8FWG - chains n5 and o5 of the 165 polymer chains in the assembly; structure by electron microscopy, 3.45 A resolution.

== Chain n5 (and o5) ==
Protein: Major capsid protein, gp9
Organism: Agrobacterium phage Milano
Notes: chain o5 of this document is another copy of the same molecule, construct and numbering; everything in this record applies to it too
UniProtKB: A0A482MFS6 (A0A482MFS6_9CAUD); residues 1-465 here = UniProt positions 1-465
Amino-acid sequence (465 residues; numbered 1 to 465; the number before each row is that of its first residue):
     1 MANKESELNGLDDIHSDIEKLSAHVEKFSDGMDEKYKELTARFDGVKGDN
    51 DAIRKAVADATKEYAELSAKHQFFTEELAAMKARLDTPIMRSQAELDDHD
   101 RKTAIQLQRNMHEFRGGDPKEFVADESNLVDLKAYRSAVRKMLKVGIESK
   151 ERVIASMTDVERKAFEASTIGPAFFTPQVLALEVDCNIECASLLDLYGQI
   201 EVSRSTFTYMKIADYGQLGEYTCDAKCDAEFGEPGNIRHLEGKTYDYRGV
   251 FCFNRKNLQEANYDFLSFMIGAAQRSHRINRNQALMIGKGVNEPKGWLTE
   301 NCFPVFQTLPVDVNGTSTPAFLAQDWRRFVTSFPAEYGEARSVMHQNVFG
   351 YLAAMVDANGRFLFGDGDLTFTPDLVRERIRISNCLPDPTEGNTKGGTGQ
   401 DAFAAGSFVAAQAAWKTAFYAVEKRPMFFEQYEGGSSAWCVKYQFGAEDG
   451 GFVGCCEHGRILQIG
Not modelled in the structure: 1-165, 465
Cystine bridges: C190-C385, C302-C456

== How chain n5 and chain o5 interact ==
Pairs across the interface - 101 pairs, chain n5 then chain o5:
  I200(n5) - L180(o5)  hydrophobic
  I200(n5) - L182(o5)  hydrophobic
  V202(n5) - Q178(o5)
  R204(n5) - T176(o5)
  R204(n5) - Q178(o5)
  T206(n5) - P177(o5)
  T206(n5) - Q178(o5)  hydrogen bond (backbone-backbone)
  F207(n5) - Q178(o5)
  F207(n5) - L180(o5)  hydrophobic
  T208(n5) - P177(o5)
  T208(n5) - Q178(o5)  hydrogen bond (backbone-backbone)
  T208(n5) - V179(o5)
  T208(n5) - L180(o5)  hydrogen bond (backbone-backbone)
  Y209(n5) - L180(o5)  hydrophobic
  Y209(n5) - L182(o5)
  M210(n5) - L182(o5)
  M210(n5) - E183(o5)
  M210(n5) - V184(o5)
  K211(n5) - V184(o5)
  I212(n5) - E183(o5)
  I212(n5) - V184(o5)  hydrogen bond (backbone-backbone)
  I212(n5) - D185(o5)
  I212(n5) - Y263(o5)
  A213(n5) - N187(o5)  hydrogen bond (backbone-side chain)
  D214(n5) - N187(o5)
  D214(n5) - F268(o5)
  Y215(n5) - N187(o5)
  Y215(n5) - A272(o5)  hydrophobic
  Y215(n5) - R275(o5)
  G216(n5) - A272(o5)
  L218(n5) - Y247(o5)
  L218(n5) - F251(o5)  hydrophobic
  L218(n5) - A272(o5)
  L218(n5) - S276(o5)  hydrogen bond (backbone-side chain)
  L218(n5) - F445(o5)  hydrophobic
  G219(n5) - Y247(o5)
  G219(n5) - N280(o5)  hydrogen bond (backbone-side chain)
  E220(n5) - Y247(o5)
  E220(n5) - R248(o5)
  Y221(n5) - D246(o5)
  Y221(n5) - Y247(o5)  hydrophobic
  Y221(n5) - N280(o5)  hydrogen bond (side chain-backbone)
  Y221(n5) - R281(o5)  hydrogen bond (side chain-backbone)
  Y221(n5) - A284(o5)  hydrophobic
  Y221(n5) - N292(o5)
  Y221(n5) - E293(o5)
  T222(n5) - D246(o5)
  T222(n5) - R248(o5)
  C223(n5) - D246(o5)
  D224(n5) - D246(o5)
  A229(n5) - G249(o5)
  A229(n5) - V250(o5)  hydrophobic
  E230(n5) - G249(o5)
  E230(n5) - V250(o5)  hydrogen bond (backbone-backbone)
  F231(n5) - V250(o5)
  P234(n5) - M269(o5)
  I237(n5) - Y263(o5)
  I237(n5) - F268(o5)  hydrophobic
  Q324(n5) - A354(o5)  hydrogen bond (side chain-backbone)
  Q324(n5) - F362(o5)
  W326(n5) - L369(o5)
  R327(n5) - A353(o5)  hydrogen bond (side chain-backbone)
  R327(n5) - F362(o5)
  R327(n5) - F364(o5)  hydrogen bond (side chain-backbone)
  R327(n5) - G365(o5)  hydrogen bond (side chain-backbone)
  R327(n5) - L369(o5)
  R327(n5) - T370(o5)  hydrogen bond (side chain-backbone)
  R327(n5) - F371(o5)
  R328(n5) - G350(o5)
  R328(n5) - Y351(o5)
  R328(n5) - A354(o5)
  R328(n5) - T390(o5)
  R328(n5) - N393(o5)
  T331(n5) - T370(o5)
  S332(n5) - N393(o5)
  F333(n5) - Q346(o5)
  P334(n5) - Q346(o5)
  A335(n5) - Q346(o5)  hydrogen bond (backbone-side chain)
  E336(n5) - I188(o5)
  E336(n5) - C190(o5)
  E336(n5) - N384(o5)
  Y337(n5) - I188(o5)  hydrophobic
  D357(n5) - N359(o5)
  D357(n5) - R361(o5)  salt bridge
  A358(n5) - N359(o5)  hydrogen bond (backbone-backbone)
  N359(n5) - N359(o5)  hydrogen bond
  R361(n5) - R361(o5)
  F362(n5) - R361(o5)  hydrogen bond (backbone-side chain)
  L363(n5) - G360(o5)
  L363(n5) - R361(o5)  hydrogen bond (backbone-side chain)
  L363(n5) - G367(o5)
  F364(n5) - G367(o5)
  F364(n5) - D368(o5)
  F364(n5) - L369(o5)
  D366(n5) - R361(o5)  salt bridge
  F371(n5) - L369(o5)  hydrophobic
  E378(n5) - D368(o5)
  E378(n5) - L369(o5)
  Y420(n5) - L182(o5)
  C455(n5) - C186(o5)  disulfide
  H458(n5) - C186(o5)
Interface residues without a listed pair, chain n5 (55 interface residues in all): K226, A323, F349, L352, P373
Interface residues without a listed pair, chain o5 (57 interface residues in all): F265, A273, N347, V356, A358, D366, I382
Disulfides between the chains: C455(n5)-C186(o5)

== Summary ==
55 residues of chain n5 and 57 residues of chain o5 are in contact, with 1 disulfide bond, 20 hydrogen bonds
and 2 salt bridges. Among the polar pairs are D357(n5)-R361(o5), D366(n5)-R361(o5) and A213(n5)-N187(o5).
Chain n5 and chain o5 are both Major capsid protein, gp9 (Agrobacterium phage Milano); the structure,
Structure of neck and portal vertex of Agrobacterium phage Milano, C5 symmetry, was determined by electron
microscopy together with 8FWE, 8FWM, 8FXP and 8FXR from the same study.
